Entry 3HJW (X-ray diffraction, 2.35 A resolution); this record covers chains C and D of the 5 polymer chains in the assembly.

Chain C:
Molecule: 50S ribosomal protein L7Ae
From: Pyrococcus furiosus
UniProtKB: Q8U160 (RL7A_PYRFU); residues 4-123 here correspond to UniProt positions 3-122 (UniProt number = residue number - 1)
Amino-acid sequence (120 residues; each row starts with the number of its first residue):
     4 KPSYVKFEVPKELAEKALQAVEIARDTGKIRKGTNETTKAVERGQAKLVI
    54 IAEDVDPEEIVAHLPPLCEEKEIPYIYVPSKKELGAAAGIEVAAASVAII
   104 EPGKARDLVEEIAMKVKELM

Chain D:
Molecule: 58-nt RNA strand
Sequence (58 nucleotides; numbered 1 to 58; the number before each row is that of its first residue):
     1 GGGCCACGGAAACCGCGCGCGGUGAUCAAUGAGCCGCGUUCGCUCCCGUG
    51 GCCCACAA

How chain C and chain D interact:
Pairs across the interface (30; chain C residue first):
  Arg34(C) - G24(D)  salt bridge to the phosphate
  Lys35(C) - A25(D)  salt bridge to the phosphate
  Lys35(C) - A29(D)  hydrogen bond to the base
  Lys35(C) - G31(D)  base contact
  Gly36(C) - A29(D)  sugar contact
  Gly36(C) - U30(D)  phosphate contact
  Gly36(C) - G31(D)  base contact
  Thr37(C) - U30(D)  hydrogen bond to the phosphate
  Thr37(C) - G31(D)  hydrogen bond to the base
  Asn38(C) - G24(D)  base contact
  Asn38(C) - G31(D)  hydrogen bond to the base
  Glu39(C) - G24(D)  base contact
  Glu39(C) - G31(D)  hydrogen bond to the base
  Lys42(C) - G22(D)  phosphate contact
  Arg46(C) - G22(D)  salt bridge to the phosphate
  Arg46(C) - U23(D)  salt bridge to the phosphate
  Val58(C) - U30(D)  base contact
  Asp59(C) - U30(D)  hydrogen bond to the base
  Pro60(C) - U30(D)  base contact
  Ile63(C) - U30(D)  sugar contact
  Lys84(C) - U30(D)  base contact
  Ile93(C) - A29(D)  base contact
  Glu94(C) - C27(D)  hydrogen bond to the sugar
  Val95(C) - C27(D)  sugar contact
  Val95(C) - A28(D)  phosphate contact
  Ala96(C) - A29(D)  hydrogen bond to the sugar
  Ala96(C) - U30(D)  phosphate contact
  Ala97(C) - A29(D)  sugar contact
  Ala97(C) - U30(D)  phosphate contact
  Ala98(C) - U30(D)  hydrogen bond to the phosphate
Other interface residues (no listed pair), chain C (21 interface residues in all): Asp57, Ser99
Other interface residues (no listed pair), chain D (11 interface residues in all): G21, U26

In short:
The interface between chain C and chain D involves 21 residues on one side and 11 on the other; the contacts
include 9 hydrogen bonds and 4 salt bridges. Polar contacts include Lys35(C)-A29(D), Thr37(C)-G31(D) and
Asn38(C)-G31(D).
Here chain C is 50S ribosomal protein L7Ae (Pyrococcus furiosus) and chain D is a 58-nt RNA strand. Entry 3HJW
(Structure of a functional ribonucleoprotein pseudouridine synthase bound to a substrate RNA) was determined
by X-ray diffraction, deposited together with 3HJY.
